8XYX - chains C and D of the 4 polymer chains in the assembly; structure by electron microscopy, 2.80 A resolution.

[Chain C]
Protein: Myb-like DNA-binding domain protein
Source organism: Tetrahymena thermophila SB210
UniProt: Q22VV9 (Q22VV9_TETTS); numbering as in UniProt (aligned over 2-360)
Chain sequence (364 residues; each row starts with the number of its first residue; numbers below 1 keep their minus sign (Gly-3 is residue -3)):
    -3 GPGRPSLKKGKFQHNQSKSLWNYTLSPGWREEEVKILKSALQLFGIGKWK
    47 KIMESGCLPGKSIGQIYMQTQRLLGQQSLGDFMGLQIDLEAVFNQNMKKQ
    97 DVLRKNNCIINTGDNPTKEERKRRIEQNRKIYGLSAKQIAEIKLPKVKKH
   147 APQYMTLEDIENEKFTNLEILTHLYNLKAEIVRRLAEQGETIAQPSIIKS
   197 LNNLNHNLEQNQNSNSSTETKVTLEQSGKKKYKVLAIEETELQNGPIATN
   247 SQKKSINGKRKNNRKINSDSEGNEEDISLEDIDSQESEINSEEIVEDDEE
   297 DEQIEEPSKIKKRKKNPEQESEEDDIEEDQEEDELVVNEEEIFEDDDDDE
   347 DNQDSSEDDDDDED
Disordered / not traced: -3 to 151, 183-360
Construct notes: expression tag (-3 to 1)

[Chain D]
Protein: Transmembrane protein, putative
Source organism: Tetrahymena thermophila SB210
UniProt: I7M8B9 (I7M8B9_TETTS); residues 1-142 here correspond to UniProt positions 154-295 (UniProt number = residue number + 153)
Chain sequence (146 residues; numbered -3 to 142; the number before each row is that of its first residue; numbers below 1 keep their minus sign (Gly-3 is residue -3)):
    -3 GPEFMKKNGKSQNQPLDFTQYAKNMRKDLSNQDICLEDGALNHSYFLTKK
    47 GQYWTPLNQKALQRGIELFGVGNWKEINYDEFSGKANIVELELRTCMILG
    97 INDITEYYGKKISEEEQEEIKKSNIAKGKKENKLKDNIYQKLQQMQ
Disordered / not traced: -3 to 10, 138-142
Construct notes: expression tag (-3 to 0)
From the paper describing this entry:
  - mutagenesis - F42E: abolished catalytic activity
  - mutagenesis - F42E: unchanged binding to MT-a70 family protein

[How chain C and chain D interact]
Pairs across the interface (8):
  Thr162(C) - Lys45(D)
  Leu164(C) - Gln48(D)
  Leu164(C) - Glu86(D)
  Glu165(C) - Gln48(D)
  Leu167(C) - Leu89(D)  hydrophobic
  Thr168(C) - Asn83(D)  hydrogen bond
  Tyr171(C) - Val85(D)  hydrophobic
  Tyr171(C) - Glu88(D)  hydrogen bond

[Summary]
6 residues of chain C and 7 residues of chain D are in contact; the contacts include 2 hydrogen bonds. Polar
contacts include Thr168(C)-Asn83(D) and Tyr171(C)-Glu88(D). From the paper: F42E of chain D abolishes
catalytic activity; F42E of chain D leaves binding to MT-a70 family protein unchanged.
Here chain C is Myb-like DNA-binding domain protein and chain D is Transmembrane protein, putative, both from
Tetrahymena thermophila SB210. Entry 8XYX (Cryo-EM structure of SAM-bound Tetrahymena DNA methyltransferase
complex MTA1c (D209A)) was determined by electron microscopy (same publication as 8XYL, 8XYP, 8XYQ, 9U92, 9U9K
and 9VU6).
